PDB entry 8AVO | electron microscopy, 6.84 A resolution (low resolution: residue-level contacts below are approximate; hydrogen-bond / salt-bridge calls are withheld) | chains A and F of the 6 polymer chains in the assembly

Chain A:
Protein: Leptin
Source organism: Homo sapiens
UniProt: P41159 (LEP_HUMAN); residues 22-167 here = UniProt positions 22-167
Sequence (171 residues; each row starts with the number of its first residue; numbers below 1 keep their minus sign (Ala-3 is residue -3)):
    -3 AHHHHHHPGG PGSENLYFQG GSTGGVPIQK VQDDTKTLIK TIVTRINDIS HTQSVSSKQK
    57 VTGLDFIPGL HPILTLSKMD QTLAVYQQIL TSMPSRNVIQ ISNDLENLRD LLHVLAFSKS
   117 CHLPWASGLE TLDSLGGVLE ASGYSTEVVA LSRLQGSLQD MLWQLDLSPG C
Not modelled in the structure: -3 to 21
Cystine bridges: Cys117-Cys167
Differences from the reference sequence: expression tag (-3 to 21)
Curated features (UniProtKB/Swiss-Prot):
  - natural variant: Gln49 (deletion), Asp100 (D100Y: In LEPD), Arg105 (R105W: In LEPD)

Chain F:
Protein: Leptin receptor
Source organism: Homo sapiens
UniProt: P48357 (LEPR_HUMAN); residues 22-839 here = UniProt positions 22-839
Sequence (868 residues; numbered 22 to 889; the number before each row is that of its first residue):
    22 FNLSYPITPW RFKLSCMPPN STYDYFLLPA GLSKNTSNSN GHYETAVEPK FNSSGTHFSN
    82 LSKTTFHCCF RSEQDRNCSL CADNIEGKTF VSTVNSLVFQ QIDANWNIQC WLKGDLKLFI
   142 CYVESLFKNL FRNYNYKVHL LYVLPEVLED SPLVPQKGSF QMVHCNCSVH ECCECLVPVP
   202 TAKLNDTLLM CLKITSGGVI FQSPLMSVQP INMVKPDPPL GLHMEITDDG NLKISWSSPP
   262 LVPFPLQYQV KYSENSTTVI READKIVSAT SLLVDSILPG SSYEVQVRGK RLDGPGIWSD
   322 WSTPRVFTTQ DVIYFPPKIL TSVGSNVSFH CIYKKENKIV PSKEIVWWMN LAEKIPQSQY
   382 DVVSDHVSKV TFFNLNETKP RGKFTYDAVY CCNEHECHHR YAELYVIDVN INISCETDGY
   442 LTKMTCRWST STIQSLAEST LQLRYHRSSL YCSDIPSIHP ISEPKDCYLQ SDGFYECIFQ
   502 PIFLLSGYTM WIRINHSLGS LDSPPTCVLP DSVVKPLPPS SVKAEITINI GLLKISWEKP
   562 VFPENNLQFQ IRYGLSGKEV QWKMYEVYDA KSKSVSLPVP DLCAVYAVQV RCKRLDGLGY
   622 WSNWSNPAYT VVMDIKVPMR GPEFWRIING DTMKKEKNVT LLWKPLMKND SLCSVQRYVI
   682 NHHTSCNGTW SEDVGNHTKF TFLWTEQAHT VTVLAINSIG ASVANFNLTF SWPMSKVNIV
   742 QSLSAYPLNS SCVIVSWILS PSDYKLMYFI IEWKNLNEDG EIKWLRISSS VKKYYIHDHF
   802 IPIEKYQFSL YPIFMEGVGK PKIINSFTQD DIEKHQSDST GGSGGSGGSG GSGGSRMKQI
   862 EDKIEEILSK IYHIENEIAR IKKLIGER
Not modelled in the structure: 22-235, 832-889
Cystine bridges: Cys352-Cys412, Cys413-Cys418, Cys436-Cys447, Cys473-Cys528, Cys488-Cys498, Cys604-Cys674
Differences from the reference sequence: expression tag (840-889)
Curated features (UniProtKB/Swiss-Prot):
  - region: His467 to Glu484 (Leptin-binding)
  - motif: Trp622 to Ser626 (WSXWS motif)
  - glycosylation (N-linked (GlcNAc...) asparagine): Asn23, Asn41, Asn56, Asn73, Asn81, Asn98, Asn187, Asn206, Asn276, Asn347, Asn397, Asn516, Asn624, Asn659, Asn688, Asn697, Asn728, Asn750
  - natural variant: Tyr422 (Y422H: In LEPRD; uncertain significance), Cys604 (C604G: In LEPRD; uncertain significance), Leu786 (L786P: In LEPRD; uncertain significance)

How chain A and chain F interact:
Residue-residue contacts (28; chain A residue first):
  His47(A) - Arg402(F)
  Ser50(A) - Ala373(F)
  Val51(A) - Asn371(F)
  Val51(A) - Leu372(F)
  Ser52(A) - Leu372(F)
  Gln55(A) - Trp369(F)
  Gln55(A) - His416(F)
  Lys56(A) - Glu417(F)
  Lys56(A) - Cys418(F)
  Val57(A) - Leu372(F)
  Val57(A) - Cys418(F)
  Val57(A) - His419(F)
  Thr58(A) - Cys418(F)
  Thr58(A) - His419(F)
  Thr58(A) - His420(F)
  Ser91(A) - Lys404(F)
  Ser138(A) - His420(F)
  Ser138(A) - Arg421(F)
  Ser138(A) - Tyr422(F)
  Tyr140(A) - Asn371(F)
  Tyr140(A) - Arg402(F)
  Tyr140(A) - Phe405(F)
  Tyr140(A) - Tyr411(F)
  Tyr140(A) - Tyr422(F)
  Ser141(A) - Tyr411(F)
  Ser141(A) - His420(F)
  Ser141(A) - Tyr422(F)
  Glu143(A) - Phe405(F)
Also at the interface, not in a pair above, chain A (18 interface residues in all): Leu60, Pro90, Gly139, Val144, Val145
Also at the interface, not in a pair above, chain F (19 interface residues in all): Tyr354, Gly403, Tyr407, Ala409

Summary:
Chain A and chain F form an interface of 18 and 19 residues respectively.
Here chain A is Leptin and chain F is Leptin receptor, both from Homo sapiens. Entry 8AVO (Human leptin in
complex with the human LEP-R ectodomain fused to a C-terminal trimeric isoleucine GCN4 ...) was determined by
electron microscopy, deposited together with 7Z3Q, 7Z3R, 8AV2, 8AVB, 8AVC, 8AVD and 3 further entries.
